Entry 9B8C (electron microscopy, 3.30 A resolution); this record covers chains B and F of the 14 polymer chains in the assembly.

# Chain B (and F)
Name: Transmembrane protein gp41
Source organism: Human immunodeficiency virus 1
Notes: chain F of this document is another copy of the same molecule, construct and numbering; everything in this record applies to it too
UniProtKB: Q2N0S6 (Q2N0S6_9HIV1); residues 512-664 here correspond to UniProt positions 509-661 (UniProt number = residue number - 3)
Chain sequence (153 residues; numbered 512 to 664; the number before each row is that of its first residue):
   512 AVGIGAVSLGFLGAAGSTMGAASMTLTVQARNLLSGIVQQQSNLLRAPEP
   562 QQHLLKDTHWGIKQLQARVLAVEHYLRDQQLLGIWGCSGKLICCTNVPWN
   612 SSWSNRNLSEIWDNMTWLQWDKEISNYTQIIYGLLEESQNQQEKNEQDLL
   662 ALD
Not modelled in the structure: 512-520, 547-571, 664 (chain F: 512-518, 547-571)
Construct notes: conflict Ser519 (Phe516 in Q2N0S6), Pro559 (Ile556 in Q2N0S6), Pro561 (Ala558 in Q2N0S6), Asp568 (Leu565 in Q2N0S6), His570 (Val567 in Q2N0S6), His585 (Arg582 in Q2N0S6), Cys605 (Thr602 in Q2N0S6)
Disulfide bonds: Cys598-Cys604
Covalently attached groups: N-acetylglucosamine (NAG) linked to Asn611, Asn618, Asn637

# Interface between chain B and chain F
Residue-residue contacts (28; chain B residue first):
  Thr538(B) - Ile595(F)
  Thr538(B) - Glu647(F)  hydrogen bond
  Thr538(B) - Asn651(F)  hydrogen bond
  Ala541(B) - Ile595(F)  hydrophobic
  Arg542(B) - Gln591(F)
  Arg542(B) - Glu647(F)  salt bridge
  Leu545(B) - Leu587(F)
  Leu545(B) - Arg588(F)
  Leu545(B) - Gln591(F)
  Ser546(B) - Arg588(F)
  Leu576(B) - Ile573(F)  hydrophobic
  Leu576(B) - Leu576(F)  hydrophobic
  Leu576(B) - Gln577(F)
  Leu576(B) - Val580(F)  hydrophobic
  Arg579(B) - Val580(F)
  Arg579(B) - Glu584(F)  salt bridge
  Val580(B) - Val580(F)  hydrophobic
  Val583(B) - Val583(F)  hydrophobic
  Val583(B) - Leu587(F)  hydrophobic
  Tyr586(B) - Gln591(F)
  Leu587(B) - Leu587(F)  hydrophobic
  Gly600(B) - Gly594(F)
  Gly600(B) - Ser599(F)
  Lys601(B) - Glu654(F)
  Leu602(B) - Ile595(F)  hydrophobic
  Leu602(B) - Glu654(F)  hydrogen bond (backbone-side chain)
  Ile603(B) - Glu654(F)
  Ile603(B) - Gln658(F)
Interface residues without a listed pair, chain B (20 interface residues in all): Ser534, Gly572, Ile573, Ser599, Cys605
Interface residues without a listed pair, chain F (18 interface residues in all): Lys655, Leu661

# Summary
The interface between chain B and chain F involves 20 residues on one side and 18 on the other, with 3
hydrogen bonds and 2 salt bridges. Polar contacts include Arg542(B)-Glu647(F), Arg579(B)-Glu584(F) and
Thr538(B)-Glu647(F). N-acetylglucosamine is covalently linked to Asn611(B), Asn618(B) and Asn637(B).
Chain B and chain F are both Transmembrane protein gp41 (Human immunodeficiency virus 1); the structure, RM018
Fab in complex with Apex GT 6.2 trimer and RM20A3 Fab, was determined by electron microscopy (same publication
as 9MPX, 9MQG, 9B8B, 9MPB and 9MPC).
